8JV6 - chains B and C of the 3 polymer chains in the assembly; structure by electron microscopy, 3.43 A resolution.

Chain B (and C):
Protein: P2X purinoceptor
Source organism: Danio rerio
Notes: chain C of this document is another copy of the same molecule, construct and numbering; everything in this record applies to it too
UniProt: Q6NYR1 (Q6NYR1_DANRE); residue numbers follow UniProt; this construct covers 9-358
Chain sequence (350 residues; each row starts with the number of its first residue):
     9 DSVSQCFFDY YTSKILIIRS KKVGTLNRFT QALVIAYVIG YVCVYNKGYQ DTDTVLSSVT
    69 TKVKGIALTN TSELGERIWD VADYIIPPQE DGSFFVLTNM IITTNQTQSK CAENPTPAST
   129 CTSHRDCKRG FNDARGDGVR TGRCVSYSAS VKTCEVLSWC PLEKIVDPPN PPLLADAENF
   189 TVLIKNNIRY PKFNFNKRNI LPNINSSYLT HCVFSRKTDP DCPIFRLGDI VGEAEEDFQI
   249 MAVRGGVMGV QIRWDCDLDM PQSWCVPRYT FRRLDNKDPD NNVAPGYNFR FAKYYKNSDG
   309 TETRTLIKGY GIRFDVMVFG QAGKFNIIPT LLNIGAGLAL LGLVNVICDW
Not modelled in the structure: 9-42
Differences from the reference sequence: engineered mutation Arg252 (His in Q6NYR1)
Disulfide bonds: Cys119-Cys168, Cys129-Cys152, Cys135-Cys162, Cys220-Cys230, Cys264-Cys273
Glycans and other covalent adducts: N-acetylglucosamine (NAG) linked to Asn187
Ligand contacts:
  - P6E (N-[4-(3-chloranylphenoxy)-3-sulfamoyl-phenyl]-2-phenyl-ethanamide), molecule 1: Arg85, Trp87, Ala90, Asp91, Ile93, Ile94, Pro96, Met108, Ile110, Phe299, Lys301, Ile315
  - P6E, molecule 2: Phe299, Ala300, Tyr302, Glu310
Reported in the primary citation:
  - binding site for P6E: Ala90, Asp91, Ile93, Lys301

How chain B and chain C interact:
Pairs across the interface (54; chain B residue first):
  Leu64(B) with Met325(C), hydrophobic; Phe327(C), hydrophobic
  Ser66(B) with Leu282(C); Asp323(C), hydrogen bond
  Ile74(B) with Asn140(C); Gly144(C)
  Leu76(B) with Val147(C), hydrophobic; Leu165(C), hydrophobic
  Glu84(B) with Gln116(C)
  Arg85(B) with Gln116(C); Trp167(C); Glu310(C), salt bridge
  Ile86(B) with Gln116(C), hydrogen bond (backbone-side chain); Gly146(C); Val147(C); Leu165(C); Ser166(C); Trp167(C)
  Asp88(B) with Arg312(C), salt bridge
  Ala90(B) with Tyr302(C)
  Asp91(B) with Trp167(C); Tyr302(C), hydrogen bond; Arg312(C), salt bridge
  Gln97(B) with Tyr295(C)
  Asp99(B) with Arg321(C), salt bridge; Asp323(C)
  Leu191(B) with Val291(C), hydrophobic
  Lys193(B) with Val291(C)
  Asn195(B) with Leu282(C), hydrogen bond (side chain-backbone)
  Arg197(B) with Arg280(C)
  Pro199(B) with Phe327(C), hydrophobic
  Arg206(B) with Leu282(C), hydrogen bond (side chain-backbone); Asp283(C); Asn284(C)
  Ile208(B) with Asn289(C)
  Leu209(B) with Asn289(C)
  Pro210(B) with Asn289(C)
  Ile212(B) with Asn289(C), hydrogen bond (backbone-side chain)
  Asn213(B) with Asp288(C)
  Ser214(B) with Asp288(C); Asn290(C)
  Leu217(B) with Asn289(C); Val291(C), hydrophobic
  Lys301(B) with Glu310(C), salt bridge
  Tyr303(B) with Glu310(C), hydrogen bond
  Ile336(B) with Asn54(C)
  Leu340(B) with Asn341(C); Ala344(C), hydrophobic
  Ile342(B) with Leu351(C), hydrophobic
  Gly343(B) with Ala344(C); Ala347(C); Leu348(C)
  Leu346(B) with Leu351(C), hydrophobic
  Ala347(B) with Ala347(C), hydrophobic
Also at the interface, not in a pair above, chain B (40 interface residues in all): Ser65, Lys70, Pro96, Asn204, Asn334, Leu339, Ala344
Also at the interface, not in a pair above, chain C (40 interface residues in all): Asp145, Gln259, Pro287, Ala292, Asn296, Phe297, Phe299, Ala300, Leu314, Gly345

Summary:
The chain B/chain C interface involves 40 residues from each chain; the contacts include 7 hydrogen bonds and
5 salt bridges. Polar pairs include Arg85(B)-Glu310(C), Asp88(B)-Arg312(C) and Asp91(B)-Arg312(C). Ligands of
chain B: compound P6E. N-acetylglucosamine is covalently linked to Asn187(B). The paper reports a binding site
for P6E at Ala90(B), Asp91(B) and Ile93(B) among others.
Chain B and chain C are both P2X purinoceptor (Danio rerio); the structure, Cryo-EM structure of the zebrafish
P2X4 receptor in complex with BAY-1797, was determined by electron microscopy, deposited together with 8JV5.
